Entry 5C6H (X-ray diffraction, 2.05 A resolution); this record covers chains E and K of the 24 polymer chains in the assembly.

# Chain E (and K)
Molecule: Induced myeloid leukemia cell differentiation protein Mcl-1
Organism: Homo sapiens
Notes: chain K of this document is another copy of the same molecule, construct and numbering; everything in this record applies to it too
UniProt: Q07820 (MCL1_HUMAN); numbering as in UniProt (aligned over 171-327)
Chain sequence (157 residues; numbered 171 to 327; the number before each row is that of its first residue):
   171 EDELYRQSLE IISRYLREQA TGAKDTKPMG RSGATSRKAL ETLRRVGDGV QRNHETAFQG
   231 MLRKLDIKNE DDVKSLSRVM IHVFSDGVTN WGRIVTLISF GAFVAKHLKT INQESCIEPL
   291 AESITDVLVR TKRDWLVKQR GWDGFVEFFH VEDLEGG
Unresolved in the structure: 325-327 (chain K: 324-327)
Curated features (UniProtKB/Swiss-Prot):
  - motif: Ala209 to Asn223 (BH3), His252 to Ala272 (BH1), Asp304 to Phe319 (BH2)
  - cross-link (Glycyl lysine isopeptide (Lys-Gly)): Lys194 (interchain with G-Cter in ubiquitin), Lys197 (interchain with G-Cter in ubiquitin)
  - mutagenesis: Lys194 (K194R: Reduced ubiquitination), Lys197 (K197R: Reduced ubiquitination), Lys208 (K208R: No effect on ubiquitination), Lys234 (K234R: No effect on ubiquitination)

# How chain E and chain K interact
Residue-residue contacts - 10 pairs, chain E then chain K:
  Pro198(E) - Lys208(K)
  Gly200(E) - His320(K)
  Arg201(E) - His320(K)
  Arg201(E) - Glu322(K)
  Ser202(E) - Glu317(K)
  Ser202(E) - His320(K)
  Gly203(E) - Glu317(K)
  Ala204(E) - Glu317(K)  hydrogen bond (backbone-side chain)
  Arg207(E) - Glu317(K)  salt bridge
  Glu211(E) - Arg310(K)  salt bridge

# In short
8 residues of chain E face 5 of chain K across their interface; the contacts include 1 hydrogen bond and 2
salt bridges. Among the polar pairs are Arg207(E)-Glu317(K), Glu211(E)-Arg310(K) and Ala204(E)-Glu317(K). From
UniProt: 4 mutagenesis sites on chain E.
Chain E and chain K are both Induced myeloid leukemia cell differentiation protein Mcl-1 (Homo sapiens); the
structure, Mcl-1 complexed with Mule, was determined by X-ray diffraction.
